PDB entry 9CEX | electron microscopy, 3.27 A resolution | chains P and T of the 6 polymer chains in the assembly

Chain P:
Name: Maltose/maltodextrin-binding periplasmic protein, Spizellomyces punctatus Fanzor 1
From: Escherichia coli K-12
UniProt: chimeric construct of P0AEX9, A0A0L0H5U9: residues -375 to -10 from P0AEX9 (MALE_ECOLI) positions 27-392 (UniProt number = residue number + 402); residues 2-638 from A0A0L0H5U9 positions 2-638 (same numbers)
Sequence (1032 residues; numbered -393 to 638; the number before each row is that of its first residue; numbers below 1 keep their minus sign (Met-393 is residue -393)):
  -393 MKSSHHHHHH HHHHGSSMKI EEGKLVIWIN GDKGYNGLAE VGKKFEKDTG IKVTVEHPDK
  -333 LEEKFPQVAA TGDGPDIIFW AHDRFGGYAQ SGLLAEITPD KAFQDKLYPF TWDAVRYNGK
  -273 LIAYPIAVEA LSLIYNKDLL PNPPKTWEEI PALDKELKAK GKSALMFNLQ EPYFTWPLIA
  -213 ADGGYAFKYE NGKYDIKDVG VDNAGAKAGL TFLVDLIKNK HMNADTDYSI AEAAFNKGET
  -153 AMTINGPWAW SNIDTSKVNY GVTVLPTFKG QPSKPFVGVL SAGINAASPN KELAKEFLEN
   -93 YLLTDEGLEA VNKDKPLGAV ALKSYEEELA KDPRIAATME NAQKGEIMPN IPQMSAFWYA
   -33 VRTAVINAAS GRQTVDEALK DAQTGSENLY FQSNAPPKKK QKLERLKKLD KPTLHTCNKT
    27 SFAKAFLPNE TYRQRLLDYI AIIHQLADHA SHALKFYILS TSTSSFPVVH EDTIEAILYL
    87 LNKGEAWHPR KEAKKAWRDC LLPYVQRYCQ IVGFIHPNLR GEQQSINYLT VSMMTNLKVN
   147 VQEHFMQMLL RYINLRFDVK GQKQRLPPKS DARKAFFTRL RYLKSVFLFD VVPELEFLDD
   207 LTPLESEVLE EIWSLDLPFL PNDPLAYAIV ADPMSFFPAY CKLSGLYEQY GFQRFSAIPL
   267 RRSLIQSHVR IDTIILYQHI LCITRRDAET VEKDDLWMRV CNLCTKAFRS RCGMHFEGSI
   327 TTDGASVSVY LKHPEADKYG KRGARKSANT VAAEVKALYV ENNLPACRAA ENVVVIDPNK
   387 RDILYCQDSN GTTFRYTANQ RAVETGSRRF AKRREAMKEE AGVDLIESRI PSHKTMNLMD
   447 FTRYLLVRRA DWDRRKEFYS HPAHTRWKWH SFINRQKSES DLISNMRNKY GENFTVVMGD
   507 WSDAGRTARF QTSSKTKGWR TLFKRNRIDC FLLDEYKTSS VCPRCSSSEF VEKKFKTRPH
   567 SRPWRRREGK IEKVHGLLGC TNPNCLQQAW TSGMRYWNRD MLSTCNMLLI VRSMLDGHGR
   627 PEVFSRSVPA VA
Not modelled in the structure: -393 to 17, 346-361, 634-638
Differences from the reference sequence: expression tag (-393 to -376); linker (-9 to 1)
Metal / ion sites: Mg2+ site 1: Asp383, Glu541 (shared with 1 residue of chain B); Mg2+ site 2: Asp383, Asn385, Asp606 (shared with 1 residue of chain B); Zn2+: Cys548, Cys551, Cys586, Cys591
What the authors report for this chain:
  - mutagenesis - D606N: increased catalytic activity

Chain T:
Molecule: 54-nt DNA strand
Sequence (54 nucleotides; numbered -29 to 24; the number before each row is that of its first residue; numbers below 1 keep their minus sign (DT-29 is residue -29)):
   -29 TATTTGTAAT TTGATTTCAT AACCTATAGA TATGCCCGGG TACCGAGCTC GAAT
Not modelled in the structure: -29 to -14, 16-24

How chain P and chain T interact:
Pairs across the interface (60):
  His21(P) with DA0(T), stacking on the base
  Gln130(P) with DA2(T), base contact
  Asn133(P) with DT1(T), base contact; DA2(T), base contact
  Tyr134(P) with DT1(T), base contact
  Val137(P) with DG-1(T), sugar contact
  Thr141(P) with DA-2(T), sugar contact; DG-1(T), sugar contact
  Lys144(P) with DG-1(T), salt bridge to the phosphate
  Val145(P) with DT-3(T), sugar contact; DA-2(T), sugar contact
  Gln148(P) with DT-3(T), phosphate contact; DA-2(T), phosphate contact
  Phe258(P) with DC-12(T), phosphate contact
  Gln259(P) with DT-13(T), hydrogen bond to the phosphate
  Arg260(P) with DC-12(T), salt bridge to the phosphate
  Arg268(P) with DT-10(T), salt bridge to the phosphate
  Ser269(P) with DA-9(T), hydrogen bond to the phosphate
  Ile271(P) with DA-9(T), sugar contact
  Arg276(P) with DA0(T), hydrogen bond to the phosphate; DT1(T), salt bridge to the phosphate
  Ile280(P) with DA2(T), base contact; DT3(T), base contact
  Arg291(P) with DT3(T), base contact; DG4(T), hydrogen bond to the base
  Lys299(P) with DA2(T), salt bridge to the phosphate
  Ser325(P) with DT1(T), hydrogen bond to the phosphate
  Lys338(P) with DT1(T), salt bridge to the phosphate
  Tyr345(P) with DA0(T), hydrogen bond to the phosphate; DT1(T), base contact
  Arg407(P) with DC-6(T), salt bridge to the phosphate
  Ser413(P) with DC-7(T), phosphate contact
  Arg420(P) with DA-9(T), sugar contact; DA-8(T), sugar contact
  Lys424(P) with DT-10(T), hydrogen bond to the base
  Glu433(P) with DA-11(T), sugar contact; DT-10(T), sugar contact
  Ile436(P) with DA-11(T), sugar contact
  Pro437(P) with DA-11(T), sugar contact
  Ser438(P) with DC-12(T), hydrogen bond to the phosphate; DA-11(T), hydrogen bond to the phosphate
  His439(P) with DA-11(T), salt bridge to the phosphate; DT-10(T), salt bridge to the phosphate
  Lys440(P) with DA-11(T), salt bridge to the phosphate
  Tyr465(P) with DT-10(T), phosphate contact
  Lys474(P) with DA-8(T), phosphate contact
  Ser477(P) with DC-7(T), phosphate contact
  Arg481(P) with DC-6(T), salt bridge to the phosphate
  Ala510(P) with DT-5(T), sugar contact
  Gly511(P) with DT-5(T), sugar contact
  Ser519(P) with DC-7(T), hydrogen bond to the base; DC-6(T), hydrogen bond to the sugar
  Ser520(P) with DC-6(T), sugar contact; DT-5(T), phosphate contact
  Lys521(P) with DC-6(T), phosphate contact; DT-5(T), phosphate contact
  Thr522(P) with DT-5(T), hydrogen bond to the phosphate
  Lys523(P) with DT-5(T), hydrogen bond to the phosphate; DA-4(T), salt bridge to the phosphate
  Gly524(P) with DT-5(T), hydrogen bond to the phosphate
Interface residues without a listed pair, chain P (51 interface residues in all): Gly257, Leu270, Asp278, Thr279, Tyr336, Ser434, Arg461
Interface residues without a listed pair, chain T (19 interface residues in all): DC5

Summary:
The interface between chain P and chain T involves 51 residues on one side and 19 on the other; the contacts
include 14 hydrogen bonds, 12 salt bridges and 1 aromatic stacking contact. Polar contacts include
Arg291(P)-DG4(T), Lys424(P)-DT-10(T) and Ser519(P)-DC-7(T). The paper reports that D606N of chain P increases
catalytic activity.
Chain P is Maltose/maltodextrin-binding periplasmic protein, Spizellomyces punctatus Fanzor 1 (Escherichia
coli K-12) and chain T is a 54-nt DNA strand; the structure, Spizellomyces punctatus Fanzor (SpuFz) State 4,
was determined by electron microscopy together with 9CER, 9CES, 9CET, 9CEU, 9CEV, 9CEW and 6 further entries
from the same study.
